7OGR - chains D and E of the 6 polymer chains in the assembly; structure by electron microscopy, 3.00 A resolution.

# Chain D
Protein: PHIKZ074
From: Pseudomonas phage phiKZ
UniProt: Q8SD88 (Q8SD88_BPDPK); numbering as in UniProt (aligned over 1-677)
Amino-acid sequence (677 residues; numbered 1 to 677; the number before each row is that of its first residue):
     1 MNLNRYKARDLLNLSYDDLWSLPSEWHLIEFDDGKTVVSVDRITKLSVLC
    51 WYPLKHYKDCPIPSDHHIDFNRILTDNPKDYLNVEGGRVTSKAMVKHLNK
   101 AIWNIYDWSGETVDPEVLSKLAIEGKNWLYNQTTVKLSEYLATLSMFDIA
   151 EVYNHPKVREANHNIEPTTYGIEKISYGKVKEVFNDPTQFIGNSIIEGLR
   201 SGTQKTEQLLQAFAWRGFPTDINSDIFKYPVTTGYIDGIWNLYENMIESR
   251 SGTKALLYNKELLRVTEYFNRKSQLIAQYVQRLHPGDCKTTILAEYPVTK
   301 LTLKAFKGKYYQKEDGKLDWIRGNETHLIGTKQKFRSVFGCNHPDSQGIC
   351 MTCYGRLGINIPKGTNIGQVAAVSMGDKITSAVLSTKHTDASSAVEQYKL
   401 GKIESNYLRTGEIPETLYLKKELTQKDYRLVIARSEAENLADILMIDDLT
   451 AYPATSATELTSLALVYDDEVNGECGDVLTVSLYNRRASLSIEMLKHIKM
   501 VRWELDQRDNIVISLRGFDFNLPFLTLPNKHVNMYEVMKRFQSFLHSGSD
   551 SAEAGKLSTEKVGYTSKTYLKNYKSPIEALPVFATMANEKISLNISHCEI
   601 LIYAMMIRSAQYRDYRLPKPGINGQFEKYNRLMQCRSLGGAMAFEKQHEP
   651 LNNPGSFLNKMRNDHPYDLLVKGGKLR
Not modelled in the structure: 316-319, 343-348, 384-677
Bound ions: Zn2+: Cys288, Cys341, Cys350, Cys353
From the paper describing this entry:
  - Zn2+ coordination: Cys288, Cys341, Cys350, Cys353

# Chain E
Protein: PHIKZ123
From: Pseudomonas phage phiKZ
UniProt: Q8SD39 (Q8SD39_BPDPK); residues 1-543 here = UniProt positions 1-543
Amino-acid sequence (543 residues; row label = number of the first residue in the row):
     1 MPDPFLIEKIRENTPCMNPTLANGITVEHTMTRDPNTGVNMTRRYIDSLF
    51 DISSVLFPDGFKYEGNRACTPLKHFEEITREYNAKRIANIAPTDMYMIDL
   101 MFSYKGEMLYPRPMLLPAFKRGNMVTINGAKYIGSPVLTDVGFSVLNDSI
   151 FIPFRRTKLTFKQTDHHYMCNGQRKIMYVIWSQIHNEMAKRTKRDLGNRP
   201 HIESCLAHYFFCQFGVTQTFKQWANVDVKCGLLSDFPEEEYPREKWNIYS
   251 SATLKGKHPTGEMVLVIPRHQESIFATRLIAGFWYVVDAFPMRFTRPEYV
   301 DSTNLWRVILGHMVFGDFEHQGKVEENIDSHLHSFCNSLDEMTIEELKTV
   351 GVNVSTIWELLYEIMTSLAHHLYATDIDETSMYGKRLTVLHYLMSEFNYA
   401 VSMFGYMFQSRRDREWTVQELNEGLKRSFKLQTAIKRLTVDHGELDTMSN
   451 PNSSMLIKGTSILVTQDRAKTAKAHNKSLINDSSRIIHASIAEVGQYKNQ
   501 PKNNPDGRGRLNMYTKVGPTGLVERREEVREIIDNAQLMFRAK
Not modelled in the structure: 1, 162-321, 472-482
Construct notes: variant Gly197 (Asp in Q8SD39)

# Chain D / chain E interface
Pairs across the interface (28):
  Asp221(D) with Arg485(E); Ile486(E); Ile487(E)
  Ile222(D) with Arg485(E)
  Phe227(D) with Ile487(E), hydrophobic
  Lys228(D) with Ala542(E)
  Tyr229(D) with Met539(E), hydrophobic
  Leu242(D) with Ala492(E), hydrophobic; Tyr497(E)
  Tyr243(D) with Met539(E), hydrogen bond (side chain-backbone); Phe540(E), hydrophobic
  Asn245(D) with Lys498(E)
  Met246(D) with Ile487(E); His488(E); Tyr497(E), hydrophobic; Phe540(E), hydrophobic
  Ser249(D) with Lys498(E); Gln500(E), hydrogen bond (backbone-side chain)
  Arg250(D) with Ile487(E); Gln500(E); Asp506(E), hydrogen bond (side chain-backbone); Gly507(E)
  Thr253(D) with Gln500(E), hydrogen bond
  Lys254(D) with Gln500(E); Pro505(E), hydrogen bond (side chain-backbone)
  Leu257(D) with Pro501(E); Lys502(E); Pro505(E), hydrophobic
Other interface residues (no listed pair), chain D (18 interface residues in all): Ile247, Glu248, Tyr258, Lys260
Other interface residues (no listed pair), chain E (21 interface residues in all): Ile491, Ile532, Ile533, Ala536, Lys543

# In short
Chain D and chain E form an interface of 18 and 21 residues respectively, with 5 hydrogen bonds. Among the
polar pairs are Tyr243(D)-Met539(E), Ser249(D)-Gln500(E) and Arg250(D)-Asp506(E). Cys288(D), Cys341(D),
Cys350(D) and Cys353(D) form the Zn2+ site. From the paper: Zn2+ coordination by Cys288(D), Cys341(D) and
Cys350(D) among others.
Here chain D is PHIKZ074 and chain E is PHIKZ123, both from Pseudomonas phage phiKZ. Entry 7OGR (Structure of
the apo-state of the bacteriophage PhiKZ non-virion RNA polymerase) was determined by electron microscopy
together with 7OGP from the same study.
